5CZ8 - chains F and G of the 28 polymer chains in the assembly; structure by X-ray diffraction, 2.80 A resolution.

# Chain F
Protein: Probable proteasome subunit alpha type-7
Source organism: Saccharomyces cerevisiae (strain ATCC 204508 / S288c)
Notes: EC 3.4.25.1
Reference sequence: P21242 (PSA7_YEAST); residues -3 to 284 here correspond to UniProt positions 1-288 (UniProt number = residue number + 4)
Chain sequence (288 residues; each row starts with the number of its first residue; numbers below 1 keep their minus sign (Met-3 is residue -3)):
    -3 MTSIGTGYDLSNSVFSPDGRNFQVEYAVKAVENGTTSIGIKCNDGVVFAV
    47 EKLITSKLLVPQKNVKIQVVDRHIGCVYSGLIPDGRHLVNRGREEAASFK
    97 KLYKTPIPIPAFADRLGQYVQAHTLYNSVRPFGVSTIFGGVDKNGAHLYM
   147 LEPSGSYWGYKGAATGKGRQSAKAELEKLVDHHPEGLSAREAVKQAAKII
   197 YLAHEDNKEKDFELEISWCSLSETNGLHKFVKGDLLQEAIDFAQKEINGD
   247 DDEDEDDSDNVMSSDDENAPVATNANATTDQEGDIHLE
Unresolved in the structure: -3 to 1, 245-284
Curated features (UniProtKB/Swiss-Prot):
  - modified residue: Thr-2 (N-acetylthreonine)

# Chain G
Protein: Proteasome subunit alpha type-1
Source organism: Saccharomyces cerevisiae (strain ATCC 204508 / S288c)
Notes: EC 3.4.25.1
Reference sequence: P21243 (PSA1_YEAST); residues -8 to 243 here correspond to UniProt positions 1-252 (UniProt number = residue number + 9)
Chain sequence (252 residues; numbered -8 to 243; the number before each row is that of its first residue; numbers below 1 keep their minus sign (Met-8 is residue -8)):
    -8 MSGAAAASAAGYDRHITIFSPEGRLYQVEYAFKATNQTNINSLAVRGKDC
    42 TVVISQKKVPDKLLDPTTVSYIFCISRTIGMVVNGPIPDARNAALRAKAE
    92 AAEFRYKYGYDMPCDVLAKRMANLSQIYTQRAYMRPLGVILTFVSVDEEL
   142 GPSIYKTDPAGYYVGYKATATGPKQQEITTNLENHFKKSKIDHINEESWE
   192 KVVEFAITHMIDALGTEFSKNDLEVGVATKDKFFTLSAENIEERLVAIAE
   242 QD
Unresolved in the structure: -8 to 1, 243
Metal / ion sites: Mg2+: Thr8, Tyr119, Arg122, Met125

# Interface between chain F and chain G
Residue-residue contacts - 64 pairs, chain F then chain G:
  Thr2(F) - His6(G)  hydrogen bond (backbone-side chain)
  Gly3(F) - His6(G)
  Tyr4(F) - Arg5(G)
  Tyr4(F) - His6(G)
  Tyr4(F) - Tyr21(G)
  Ser9(F) - Arg126(G)
  Val10(F) - His6(G)
  Val10(F) - Gln18(G)
  Phe11(F) - Gln18(G)  hydrogen bond (backbone-side chain)
  Phe11(F) - Tyr21(G)
  Phe11(F) - Ala22(G)  hydrophobic
  Phe11(F) - Ala25(G)  hydrophobic
  Phe11(F) - Arg126(G)
  Phe11(F) - Pro127(G)
  Phe11(F) - Gly129(G)
  Ser12(F) - Tyr21(G)
  Pro13(F) - Tyr21(G)  hydrophobic
  Pro13(F) - Lys24(G)  hydrogen bond (backbone-side chain)
  Asp14(F) - Lys24(G)
  Gly15(F) - Tyr21(G)
  Gly15(F) - Ala25(G)
  Lys37(F) - Asp56(G)  salt bridge
  Asp110(F) - Arg82(G)
  Gln114(F) - Arg82(G)  hydrogen bond (side chain-backbone)
  Gln114(F) - Asn83(G)
  Gln114(F) - Leu86(G)
  Gln117(F) - Pro79(G)
  Gln117(F) - Asp80(G)
  Gln117(F) - Asn83(G)  hydrogen bond
  Gln117(F) - Arg126(G)  hydrogen bond
  Thr120(F) - Arg126(G)  hydrogen bond (backbone-side chain)
  Leu121(F) - Tyr124(G)
  Leu121(F) - Met125(G)  hydrophobic
  Leu121(F) - Arg126(G)  hydrogen bond (backbone-backbone)
  Leu121(F) - Leu128(G)  hydrophobic
  Tyr122(F) - Tyr124(G)
  Tyr122(F) - Met125(G)  hydrophobic
  Ser150(F) - Pro79(G)
  Gly151(F) - Pro79(G)
  Ser152(F) - Ile78(G)
  Ser152(F) - Pro79(G)
  Tyr153(F) - Arg82(G)  hydrogen bond (backbone-side chain)
  Trp154(F) - Leu55(G)  hydrophobic
  Trp154(F) - Thr59(G)
  Trp154(F) - Val60(G)  hydrophobic
  Trp154(F) - Ser61(G)
  Trp154(F) - Tyr62(G)
  Trp154(F) - Ile78(G)  hydrophobic
  Trp154(F) - Arg82(G)
  Gly155(F) - Leu55(G)
  Gly155(F) - Asp56(G)  hydrogen bond (backbone-backbone)
  Gly155(F) - Thr59(G)  hydrogen bond (backbone-side chain)
  Tyr156(F) - Leu54(G)
  Tyr156(F) - Leu55(G)
  Tyr156(F) - Asp56(G)
  Lys157(F) - Lys53(G)
  Lys157(F) - Leu54(G)  hydrogen bond (backbone-backbone)
  Lys157(F) - Leu55(G)
  Gly158(F) - Leu54(G)  hydrogen bond (backbone-backbone)
  Lys169(F) - Leu54(G)
  Leu172(F) - Leu54(G)
  Glu173(F) - Leu54(G)
  Val176(F) - Leu54(G)  hydrophobic
  Asp177(F) - Lys53(G)  salt bridge
Interface residues without a listed pair, chain F (32 interface residues in all): Tyr145
Interface residues without a listed pair, chain G (29 interface residues in all): Asp52, Pro57

# Overview
32 residues of chain F face 29 of chain G across their interface; the contacts include 13 hydrogen bonds and 2
salt bridges. Polar contacts include Lys37(F)-Asp56(G), Asp177(F)-Lys53(G) and Thr2(F)-His6(G). The Mg2+ site
is built by Thr8(G), Tyr119(G), Arg122(G) and Met125(G).
Chain F is Probable proteasome subunit alpha type-7 and chain G is Proteasome subunit alpha type-1, both from
Saccharomyces cerevisiae (strain ATCC 204508 / S288c); the structure, Yeast 20S proteasome beta5-L(-49)S-K33A
mutant in complex with Carfilzomib, was determined by X-ray diffraction, deposited together with 5CZ4, 5CZ5,
5CZ6, 5CZ7, 5CZ9, 5CZA and 16 further entries.
